PDB entry 8YY9 | electron microscopy, 2.70 A resolution | chains E and L of the 39 polymer chains in the assembly

== Chain E ==
Protein: Antenna pigment protein alpha chain
Organism: Dinoroseobacter shibae DFL 12
Reference sequence: A8LQ15 (A8LQ15_DINSH); residues 1-53 here = UniProt positions 1-53
Sequence (53 residues; row label = number of the first residue in the row):
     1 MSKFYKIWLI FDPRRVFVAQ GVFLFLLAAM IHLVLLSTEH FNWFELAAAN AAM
Not modelled in the structure: 53
Small-molecule neighbours:
  - Spheroidenone (A1EFU; (4E,16E,26E)-2-methoxy-2,6,10,14,19,23,27,31-octamethyl-dotriaconta-4,6,8,10,12,14,16,18,20,22,26,30-dodecaen-3-one), molecule 1: K3, F4, K6, I7, L9, I10
  - Spheroidenone (A1EFU), molecule 2: F17, Q20, F23, L24, L27, M30, I31, V34
  - Spheroidenone (A1EFU), molecule 3: F17, Q20, G21
  - Spheroidenone (A1EFU), molecule 4: F25, A28, A29, H32, L33, L36, W43
  - bacteriochlorophyll a (BCL), molecule 1: F4, I7, W8, F11, V16, Q20, F23, I31
  - bacteriochlorophyll a (BCL), molecule 2: G21, L24, F25, A28, H32, L35, W43, F44
  - bacteriochlorophyll a (BCL), molecule 3: L24, L27, A28, I31, H32, L35
  - MW9 ((21R,24R,27S)-24,27,28-trihydroxy-18,24-dioxo-19,23,25-trioxa-24lambda~5~-phosphaoctacosan-21-yl (9Z)-octadec-9-enoate): F11, R15, V16, A19, F23

== Chain L ==
Protein: Reaction center protein L chain
Organism: Dinoroseobacter shibae DFL 12
Reference sequence: A8LQ16 (A8LQ16_DINSH); residues 1-279 here = UniProt positions 1-279
Sequence (279 residues; row label = number of the first residue in the row):
     1 MALLSFERKY RVRGGTLIGG DLFDFWVGPF YVGFFGVTTA FFALLGTILI FWGASQQGTF
    61 NPWLINIAPP DLSYGLGMAP LMEGGLWQII TICAIGAFVS WALREVEICR KLGMGYHVPF
   121 AFSVAIFAYV TLVVFRPLLM GAWGHGFPYG IWSHLDWVSN TGYAYLHFHY NPAHMIAVTF
   181 FFTTTLALAL HGALVLSAAN PPKGEEVKGP DNEDTFFRDF IGYSIGTLGI HRVGLLLALN
   241 AGFWSAVCII ISGPVWTKGW PEWWNWWLEM PIWPSQVGL
Not modelled in the structure: 1, 276-279
Bound ions: Fe ion: H191, H231 (shared with 2 residues of chain M)
Small-molecule neighbours:
  - bacteriochlorophyll a (BCL), molecule 1: T47, I50, F98, F122, A125, I126, A128, Y129, L132, F147, I151, W152, H154, L155, W157, V158, S159, T161, G162, Y163, F168, H169, H174, A177, V178, F181, F182, A241, S245, A246, C248, I249
  - bacteriochlorophyll a (BCL), molecule 2: H169, H174, M175, V178, T179, F182, T183, L186
  - bacteriochlorophyll a / bacteriopheophytin a: V158, Y163, H169, F182, T185, L186, A189, L190, F220, I221
  - bacteriopheophytin a (BPH): T39, F42, A43, G46, T47, I50, I90, C93, A94, A97, F98, W101, E105, V118, A121, F122, V124, A125, I126, Y129, F147, P148, Y149, G150, I151, H154, F181
  - cardiolipin / MW9: A2, G28, P29, F30, A40, A43, L44, T47, F51, W63, I151, W152
  - MW9 ((21R,24R,27S)-24,27,28-trihydroxy-18,24-dioxo-19,23,25-trioxa-24lambda~5~-phosphaoctacosan-21-yl (9Z)-octadec-9-enoate), molecule 1: A2, V27, G28, L44, T47, F51
  - MW9, molecule 2: I50, F51, G58, T59, F60, N61, P62, W63, I65, Y149, I151
  - MW9, molecule 3: N200, P201, P202
  - MW9, molecule 4: I272, W273, P274
  - ubiquinone-10 (U10), molecule 1: V27, F30, V32, G36, V37, T39, A40, W101, R104
  - ubiquinone-10 (U10), molecule 2: F120, V124, F180, T183, L186, A187, L190, H191, L194, F217, I221, Y223, S224, I225, G226, I230, V233, L237, L239, N240, F243, W244
What the authors report for this chain:
  - binding site for bacteriochlorophyll a: H174

== Interface between chain E and chain L ==
Contacting residue pairs - 20 pairs, chain E then chain L:
  R14(E) with F25(L)
  R15(E) with F25(L); W26(L), hydrogen bond (side chain-backbone); V27(L); G28(L)
  V18(E) with F23(L), hydrophobic; F25(L), hydrophobic; V37(L), hydrophobic
  V22(E) with V37(L), hydrophobic
  F25(E) with F41(L), hydrophobic
  L26(E) with F41(L); L44(L), hydrophobic; L45(L)
  M30(E) with I48(L), hydrophobic
  L33(E) with L49(L), hydrophobic; I89(L), hydrophobic
  V34(E) with W52(L), hydrophobic
  S37(E) with W52(L), hydrogen bond; L81(L); M82(L)
Interface residues without a listed pair, chain E (12 interface residues in all): A29, L36
Interface residues without a listed pair, chain L (16 interface residues in all): L22

== Summary ==
Chain E and chain L form an interface of 12 and 16 residues respectively; the contacts include 2 hydrogen
bonds. Among the polar pairs are R15(E)-W26(L) and S37(E)-W52(L). One compound MW9 molecule is bound between
chain E and chain L. From the paper: a binding site for bacteriochlorophyll a at H174(L).
Here chain E is Antenna pigment protein alpha chain and chain L is Reaction center protein L chain, both from
Dinoroseobacter shibae DFL 12. Entry 8YY9 (Cryo-EM structure of a tri-heme cytochrome-associated RC-LH1
complex from a marine photoheterotrophic bacterium, purified with magnesium-free ...) was determined by
electron microscopy, deposited together with 8YZ2 and 9KM0.
